8SXF - chains A and E of the 5 polymer chains in the assembly; structure by electron microscopy, 3.92 A resolution.

== Chain A (and E) ==
Molecule: Probable carboxyl-terminal protease
Organism: Pseudomonas aeruginosa
Notes: chain E of this document is another copy of the same molecule, construct and numbering; everything in this record applies to it too
UniProt: Q9HU50 (Q9HU50_PSEAE); residues 38-436 here = UniProt positions 38-436
Chain sequence (403 residues; each row starts with the number of its first residue):
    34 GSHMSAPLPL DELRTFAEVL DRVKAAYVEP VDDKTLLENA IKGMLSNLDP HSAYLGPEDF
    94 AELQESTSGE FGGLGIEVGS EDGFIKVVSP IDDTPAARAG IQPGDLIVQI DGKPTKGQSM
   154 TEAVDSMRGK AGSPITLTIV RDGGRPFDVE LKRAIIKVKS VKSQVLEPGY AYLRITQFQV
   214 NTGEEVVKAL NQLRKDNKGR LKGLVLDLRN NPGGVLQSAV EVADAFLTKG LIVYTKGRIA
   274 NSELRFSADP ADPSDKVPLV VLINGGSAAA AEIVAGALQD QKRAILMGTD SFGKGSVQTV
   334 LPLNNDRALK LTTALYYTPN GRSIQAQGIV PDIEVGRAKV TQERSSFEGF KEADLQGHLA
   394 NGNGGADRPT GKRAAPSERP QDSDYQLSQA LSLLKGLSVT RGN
Disordered / not traced: 34-37, 376-410 (chain E: 34-192, 269-275, 327-349)
Sequence notes: expression tag (34-37); engineered mutation A302 (Ser in Q9HU50)
What the authors report for this chain:
  - mutagenesis - L46A, A50V: unchanged catalytic activity on PA1198
  - mutagenesis - L46K, A50K: abolished catalytic activity on PA1198
  - catalytic residues: K327
  - catalytic residues: H84 (proposed by the authors, not directly observed)
  - mutagenesis - S302A, K327A: abolished catalytic activity
  - mutagenesis - H84A, Q331A: decreased catalytic activity
  - mutagenesis - G246M, F325A: decreased catalytic activity on PA1198
  - mutagenesis - S302A (0.76 +/- 0.16 uM): unchanged binding to TPR repeat-containing protein PA4667
  - catalytic residues: Q331 (citing earlier work)

== How chain A and chain E interact ==
Residue-residue contacts (58):
  P83(A) - L388(E)  hydrophobic
  P83(A) - Q389(E)
  P83(A) - G390(E)
  H84(A) - E385(E)  salt bridge
  G298(A) - K384(E)  hydrogen bond (backbone-side chain)
  K315(A) - N436(E)
  I318(A) - V432(E)  hydrophobic
  I318(A) - T433(E)
  S324(A) - K384(E)  hydrogen bond (backbone-side chain)
  F325(A) - F383(E)
  F325(A) - K384(E)
  F325(A) - E385(E)
  G326(A) - E385(E)
  K327(A) - E385(E)
  S329(A) - L392(E)
  L348(A) - L392(E)  hydrophobic
  L348(A) - A393(E)
  Y350(A) - G395(E)
  S356(A) - G395(E)  hydrogen bond (side chain-backbone)
  Q358(A) - L392(E)  hydrogen bond (side chain-backbone)
  Q358(A) - A393(E)
  Q358(A) - N394(E)
  A359(A) - D400(E)
  A359(A) - R401(E)
  Q360(A) - N394(E)  hydrogen bond
  Q360(A) - A399(E)
  Q360(A) - R401(E)
  V363(A) - R401(E)
  D365(A) - K428(E)
  D365(A) - V432(E)
  I366(A) - S425(E)
  I366(A) - K428(E)
  R370(A) - Q375(E)
  R370(A) - E376(E)
  A371(A) - V373(E)  hydrophobic
  A371(A) - T374(E)
  A371(A) - Q375(E)
  A371(A) - E376(E)
  K372(A) - V373(E)
  K372(A) - T374(E)  hydrogen bond (backbone-backbone)
  V373(A) - A371(E)  hydrophobic
  V373(A) - K372(E)
  V373(A) - V373(E)  hydrophobic
  T374(A) - A371(E)
  T374(A) - K372(E)  hydrogen bond (backbone-backbone)
  Q375(A) - A371(E)
  Y418(A) - V373(E)
  Q422(A) - Y418(E)
  Q422(A) - Q422(E)  hydrogen bond
  S425(A) - Q422(E)  hydrogen bond
  L426(A) - S425(E)
  G429(A) - I366(E)
  G429(A) - L426(E)
  L430(A) - L430(E)  hydrophobic
  V432(A) - D365(E)
  T433(A) - K315(E)
  T433(A) - I318(E)
  R434(A) - L430(E)
Also at the interface, not in a pair above, chain A (39 interface residues in all): L81, D82, D323, R355, K428
Also at the interface, not in a pair above, chain E (40 interface residues in all): R370, A386, H391, N396, S421, G429, R434, G435

== Overview ==
39 residues of chain A face 40 of chain E across their interface, with 9 hydrogen bonds and 1 salt bridge.
Polar contacts include H84(A)-E385(E), G298(A)-K384(E) and S324(A)-K384(E). The paper reports catalytic
residues K327(A), H84(A) and Q331(A); L46K and A50K of chain A abolish catalytic activity on PA1198; 10
substitutions were tested in all.
Both chains are Probable carboxyl-terminal protease (Pseudomonas aeruginosa). Entry 8SXF (The C-terminal
protease CtpA-LbcA complex of pseudomonas aeruginosa with the TPR at the high position) was determined by
electron microscopy together with 8SXE, 8SXG and 8SXH from the same study.
